Entry 6JFZ (electron microscopy, 7.60 A resolution (low resolution: residue-level contacts below are approximate; hydrogen-bond / salt-bridge calls are withheld)); this record covers chains A and B of the 4 polymer chains in the assembly.

Chain A (and B):
Protein: Glutamate receptor ionotropic, kainate 3
Organism: Rattus norvegicus
Notes: chain B of this document is another copy of the same molecule, construct and numbering; everything in this record applies to it too
UniProt: P42264 (GRIK3_RAT); residues 1-809 here correspond to UniProt positions 32-840 (UniProt number = residue number + 31)
Amino-acid sequence (809 residues; numbered 1 to 809; the number before each row is that of its first residue):
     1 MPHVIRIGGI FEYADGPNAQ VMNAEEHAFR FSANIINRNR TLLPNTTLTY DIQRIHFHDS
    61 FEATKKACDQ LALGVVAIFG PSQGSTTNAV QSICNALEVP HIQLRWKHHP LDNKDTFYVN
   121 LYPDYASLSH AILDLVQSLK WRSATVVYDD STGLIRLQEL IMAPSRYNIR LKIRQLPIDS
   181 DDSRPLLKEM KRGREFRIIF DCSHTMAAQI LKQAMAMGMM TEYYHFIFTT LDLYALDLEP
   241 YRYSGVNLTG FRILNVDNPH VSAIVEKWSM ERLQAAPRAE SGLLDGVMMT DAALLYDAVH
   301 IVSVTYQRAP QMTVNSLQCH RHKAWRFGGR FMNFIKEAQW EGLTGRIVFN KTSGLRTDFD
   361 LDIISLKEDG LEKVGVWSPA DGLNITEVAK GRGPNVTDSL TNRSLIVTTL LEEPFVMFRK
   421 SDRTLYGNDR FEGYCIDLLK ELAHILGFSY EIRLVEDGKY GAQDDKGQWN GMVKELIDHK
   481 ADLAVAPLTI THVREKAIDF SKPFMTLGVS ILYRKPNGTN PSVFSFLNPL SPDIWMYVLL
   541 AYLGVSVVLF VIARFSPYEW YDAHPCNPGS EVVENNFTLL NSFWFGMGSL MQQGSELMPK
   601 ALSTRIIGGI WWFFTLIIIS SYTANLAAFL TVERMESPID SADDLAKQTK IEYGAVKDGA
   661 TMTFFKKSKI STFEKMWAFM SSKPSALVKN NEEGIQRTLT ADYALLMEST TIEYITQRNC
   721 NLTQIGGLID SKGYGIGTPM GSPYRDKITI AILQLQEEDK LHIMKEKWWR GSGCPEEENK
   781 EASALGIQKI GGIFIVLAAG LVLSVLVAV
Unresolved in the structure: 1-2, 275-285, 386-400, 555-601, 772-787 (chain B: 1-2, 273-284, 386-400, 555-600, 634-637, 772-787)
Disulfide bonds: Cys68-Cys319
Construct notes: engineered mutation Thr86 (Cys117 in P42264), Thr305 (Cys336 in P42264), Val547 (Cys578 in P42264)
Swiss-Prot annotation at these positions:
  - binding site (L-glutamate): Pro487, Thr489, Arg494, Ala660, Thr661, Glu708
  - glycosylation (N-linked (GlcNAc...) asparagine): Asn39, Asn45, Asn247, Asn350, Asn384, Asn395, Asn402, Asn517, Asn520, Asn721
What the authors report for this chain:
  - post-translational modification sites: Asn395 (proposed by the authors, not directly observed)
  - post-translational modification sites: Asn721
  - mutagenesis - Y744L/R745G: abolished signaling

How chain A and chain B interact:
Pairs across the interface - 49 pairs, chain A then chain B:
  His58(A) - Asp112(B)
  His58(A) - Asn113(B)
  His58(A) - Asp115(B)
  Asp59(A) - Ser92(B)
  Ser60(A) - Ala89(B)
  Ser60(A) - Ser92(B)
  Phe61(A) - Ser92(B)
  Phe61(A) - Ala96(B)
  Phe61(A) - Leu97(B)
  Phe61(A) - Cys319(B)
  Lys65(A) - Cys319(B)
  Lys65(A) - His320(B)
  Lys65(A) - His322(B)
  Ala89(A) - Ser60(B)
  Ser92(A) - Asp59(B)
  Ser92(A) - Ser60(B)
  Ser92(A) - Phe61(B)
  His108(A) - Ser151(B)
  Asp112(A) - His58(B)
  Asn113(A) - His58(B)
  Leu154(A) - Gln158(B)
  Ile155(A) - Ile155(B)
  Gln158(A) - Tyr148(B)
  Gln158(A) - Leu154(B)
  Met162(A) - Tyr148(B)
  Met162(A) - Ile173(B)
  Ser165(A) - Lys172(B)
  Ser165(A) - Arg174(B)
  Ile173(A) - Ile161(B)
  Ile173(A) - Met162(B)
  Ile178(A) - Leu111(B)
  Cys319(A) - Phe61(B)
  Cys319(A) - Lys65(B)
  His320(A) - Lys65(B)
  Arg321(A) - Lys65(B)
  His322(A) - Lys65(B)
  Ile534(A) - Gly791(B)
  Ile534(A) - Phe794(B)
  Tyr537(A) - Phe794(B)
  Ser603(A) - Val807(B)
  Ile607(A) - Ser804(B)
  Ile610(A) - Gly800(B)
  Trp612(A) - Tyr542(B)
  Phe614(A) - Ile793(B)
  Phe614(A) - Leu797(B)
  Ser620(A) - Thr623(B)
  Thr623(A) - Thr623(B)
  Ala624(A) - Ala627(B)
  Ala628(A) - Thr631(B)
Other interface residues (no listed pair), chain A (41 interface residues in all): Ala96, Lys114, Tyr148, Glu159, Ile161, Gln175, Ser531, Ile617, Thr631
Other interface residues (no listed pair), chain B (43 interface residues in all): Ile93, Lys114, Gln175, Phe526, Leu626, Ile790

Overview:
The interface between chain A and chain B involves 41 residues on one side and 43 on the other. UniProt lists
6 L-glutamate-binding residues on chain A. The paper reports that Y744L/R745G of chain A abolish signaling;
modification sites Asn395(A) and Asn721(A).
Both chains are Glutamate receptor ionotropic, kainate 3 (Rattus norvegicus). Entry 6JFZ (GluK3 receptor
complex with UBP310) was determined by electron microscopy, deposited together with 6JFY and 6JMV.
